6HLA - chains A and B; structure by X-ray diffraction, 1.90 A resolution.

[Chain A]
Protein: NADH-quinone oxidoreductase subunit E
Source organism: Aquifex aeolicus (strain VF5)
Notes: EC 1.6.5.11
Reference sequence: O66842 (NUOE_AQUAE); numbering as in UniProt (aligned over 1-160)
Sequence (160 residues; each row starts with the number of its first residue):
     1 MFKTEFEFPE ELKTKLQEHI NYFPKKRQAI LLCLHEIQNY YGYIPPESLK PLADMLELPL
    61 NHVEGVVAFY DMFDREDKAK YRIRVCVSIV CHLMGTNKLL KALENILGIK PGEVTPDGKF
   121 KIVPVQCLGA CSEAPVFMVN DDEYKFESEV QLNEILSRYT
Not modelled in the structure: 1-5
Metal / ion sites: 2Fe-2S cluster Fe: Cys86, Cys91, Cys127, Cys131
Ligand contacts: 2Fe-2S cluster (FES): Cys86, Ser88, Ile89, Val90, Cys91, Cys127, Leu128, Gly129, Ala130, Cys131, Val136
Swiss-Prot annotation at these positions:
  - binding site ([2Fe-2S] cluster): Cys86, Cys91, Cys127, Cys131

[Chain B]
Protein: NADH-quinone oxidoreductase subunit F
Source organism: Aquifex aeolicus (strain VF5)
Notes: EC 1.6.5.11
Reference sequence: O66841 (NUOF_AQUAE); residue numbers follow UniProt; this construct covers 1-426
Sequence (434 residues; numbered 1 to 434; the number before each row is that of its first residue):
     1 MRSYPAIPRI YAETTLNMLL KRAKKPRVHS IDEYLKDGGY QALEKALNMS PEEIIDWVDK
    61 STLRGRGGAG FPTGKKWKFA VQNPGPRYFI CNADESEPGT FKDRIIIERD PHLLIEGIII
   121 SSYAIGANEA YIYIRGEYPA GYYILRDAIE EAKKKGFLGK NILGSGFDLE IYVARGAGAY
   181 ICGEETALIE SLEGKRGHPR LKPPYPVQKG LWGKPTVVNN VETIANVPFI ISMGWEEYRY
   241 IGPSDYAGPK LFPVSGKVKK PGVYELPMNT TLREVIFKYA GGTLGNKKVK AVFSGALDCF
   301 SSEELDIPMD YSPLGFGGTG TVIVLTEEDD IVEAALKIAE FYEHETCGQC TPCRVGCYEQ
   361 ANLLEKIYKG EATEQDWEGF DFVNRNIQPT SICGLGAVAG RLIRQTLEKF PEEWEKYRKK
   421 SASLPLAGHH HHHH
Not modelled in the structure: 1, 419-434
Construct notes: expression tag (427-434)
Metal / ion sites: Na+: Asp94, Ala179; 4Fe-4S cluster Fe: Cys347, Cys350, Cys353, Cys393
Ligand contacts:
  - FMN (flavin mononucleotide): Gly65, Arg66, Gly67, Gly68, Phe71, Lys76, Asn92, Asp94, Glu95, Ser96, Tyr180, Ile181, Gly183, Glu184, Glu185, Val218, Asn219, Asn220, Thr223, Gly394, Leu395
  - MPO (3[N-morpholino]propane sulfonic acid): Arg22, Tyr34, Asp37, Gly38, Gly39, Leu113, Glu116, Pro228, Phe229, Ser232, Met233
  - NAD (nicotinamide-adenine-dinucleotide): Gly67, Gly68, Ala69, Phe71, Lys76, Phe79, Glu95, Ser96, Glu97, Thr100, Tyr180, Glu185, Tyr205, Pro206, Val207, Val218, Leu297, Gly318, Thr319, Gly394
  - 4Fe-4S cluster (SF4): Ile181, Pro199, Thr346, Cys347, Gly348, Gln349, Cys350, Cys353, Ser391, Ile392, Cys393, Leu395, Gly396
Swiss-Prot annotation at these positions:
  - binding site (NAD(+)): Gly65 to Gly74
  - binding site (FMN): Gly176 to Thr223
  - binding site ([4Fe-4S] cluster): Cys347, Cys350, Cys353, Cys393
Reported in the primary citation:
  - conformationally variable residues: Glu95

[Interface between chain A and chain B]
Residue-residue contacts (102; chain A residue first):
  Tyr22(A) - Arg146(B)
  Tyr22(A) - Ile171(B)
  Tyr22(A) - Tyr172(B)
  Tyr22(A) - Val173(B)  hydrogen bond (side chain-backbone)
  Phe23(A) - Tyr131(B)  hydrophobic
  Phe23(A) - Tyr172(B)  hydrophobic
  Phe23(A) - Val173(B)
  Phe23(A) - Ala174(B)  hydrophobic
  Pro24(A) - Glu129(B)
  Pro24(A) - Tyr131(B)
  Pro24(A) - Tyr172(B)
  Lys25(A) - Trp212(B)
  Arg27(A) - Glu193(B)
  Arg27(A) - Gly194(B)
  Arg27(A) - Trp212(B)
  Gln28(A) - Tyr131(B)  hydrogen bond
  Gln28(A) - Leu192(B)  hydrogen bond (side chain-backbone)
  Gln28(A) - Trp212(B)
  Ile30(A) - Gly194(B)
  Leu31(A) - Arg175(B)
  Leu31(A) - Ser191(B)
  Leu32(A) - Tyr142(B)
  Leu32(A) - Arg175(B)
  His35(A) - Arg175(B)
  His35(A) - Gly176(B)  hydrogen bond (side chain-backbone)
  His35(A) - Ala177(B)
  His62(A) - Gly194(B)  hydrogen bond (side chain-backbone)
  His62(A) - Lys195(B)
  Gly65(A) - Arg196(B)
  Val66(A) - Gly194(B)
  Phe69(A) - Ala179(B)  hydrophobic
  Phe69(A) - Ile181(B)  hydrophobic
  Phe69(A) - Arg196(B)
  Phe69(A) - Gly197(B)
  Phe69(A) - His198(B)
  Tyr70(A) - Ala177(B)
  Tyr70(A) - Cys182(B)  hydrophobic
  Tyr70(A) - Ser191(B)  hydrogen bond
  Tyr70(A) - Lys195(B)  hydrogen bond (side chain-backbone)
  Tyr70(A) - Arg196(B)
  Tyr70(A) - Gly197(B)  hydrogen bond (side chain-backbone)
  Asp71(A) - Ala177(B)  hydrogen bond (backbone-backbone)
  Asp71(A) - Gly178(B)
  Asp71(A) - His344(B)  salt bridge
  Met72(A) - Gly136(B)
  Met72(A) - Glu137(B)
  Met72(A) - Ala177(B)  hydrogen bond (backbone-backbone)
  Met72(A) - Gly178(B)
  Phe73(A) - Ala177(B)  hydrophobic
  Val87(A) - Lys337(B)
  Ile89(A) - Pro98(B)  hydrophobic
  Ile89(A) - Phe293(B)  hydrophobic
  Ile89(A) - Ala334(B)
  Ile89(A) - Lys337(B)
  Ile89(A) - Ile338(B)  hydrophobic
  Val90(A) - Ser255(B)
  Val90(A) - Gly256(B)
  Val90(A) - Ile323(B)  hydrophobic
  His92(A) - Glu333(B)  salt bridge
  His92(A) - Lys337(B)
  Leu93(A) - Lys257(B)
  Leu93(A) - Leu325(B)  hydrophobic
  Met94(A) - Gly256(B)
  Met94(A) - Lys257(B)
  Met94(A) - Leu284(B)  hydrophobic
  Gln126(A) - Phe341(B)
  Gln126(A) - His344(B)
  Gln126(A) - Glu345(B)
  Cys127(A) - Pro98(B)  hydrophobic
  Cys127(A) - Gly99(B)
  Cys127(A) - Arg135(B)  hydrogen bond (backbone-side chain)
  Leu128(A) - Arg104(B)
  Leu128(A) - Arg135(B)
  Leu128(A) - Glu137(B)
  Leu128(A) - Tyr138(B)
  Gly129(A) - Thr100(B)
  Gly129(A) - Phe101(B)
  Gly129(A) - Arg104(B)  hydrogen bond (backbone-side chain)
  Gly129(A) - Arg135(B)
  Gly129(A) - Tyr138(B)  hydrogen bond (backbone-side chain)
  Ala130(A) - Arg104(B)
  Cys131(A) - Gly99(B)  hydrogen bond (side chain-backbone)
  Cys131(A) - Thr100(B)
  Cys131(A) - Phe101(B)
  Cys131(A) - Ser255(B)
  Ser132(A) - Ile10(B)
  Ser132(A) - Phe101(B)
  Ser132(A) - Ser255(B)
  Ser132(A) - Pro261(B)
  Ser132(A) - Gly262(B)
  Glu133(A) - Pro8(B)
  Glu133(A) - Ile10(B)
  Met138(A) - Glu137(B)
  Met138(A) - Pro139(B)
  Asp141(A) - Pro5(B)
  Asp141(A) - Pro139(B)
  Asp141(A) - Tyr143(B)
  Asp142(A) - Pro5(B)
  Asp142(A) - Ala6(B)  hydrogen bond (side chain-backbone)
  Glu143(A) - Ala6(B)  hydrogen bond (backbone-backbone)
  Glu143(A) - Pro8(B)
  Glu143(A) - Arg104(B)  salt bridge
Interface residues without a listed pair, chain A (38 interface residues in all): Ser88, Tyr144
Interface residues without a listed pair, chain B (65 interface residues in all): Ile7, Arg9, Tyr11, Ser96, Glu97, Tyr133, Val254, Val324, Asp329, Cys347

[In short]
The interface between chain A and chain B involves 38 residues on one side and 65 on the other; the contacts
include 16 hydrogen bonds and 3 salt bridges. Among the polar pairs are Asp71(A)-His344(B), His92(A)-Glu333(B)
and Glu143(A)-Arg104(B). Bound to chain A: 2Fe-2S cluster. The paper reports conformational variability at
Glu95(B).
Chain A is NADH-quinone oxidoreductase subunit E and chain B is NADH-quinone oxidoreductase subunit F, both
from Aquifex aeolicus (strain VF5); the structure, wild-type NuoEF from Aquifex aeolicus - reduced form bound
to NADH, was determined by X-ray diffraction (same publication as 6HL2, 6HL3, 6HL4, 6HLI, 6HLJ, 6HLM and 4
further entries).
